5VCC - chain A; structure by X-ray diffraction, 1.70 A resolution.

Chain A:
Name: Cytochrome P450 3A4
Organism: Homo sapiens
Notes: EC 1.14.13.-, 1.14.13.157, 1.14.13.32, 1.14.14.1, 1.14.13.67, 1.14.13.97; engineered mutation(s): 3-22 fragment deletion; C-terminal 4-histidine tag
UniProt: P08684 (CP3A4_HUMAN); numbering as in UniProt (aligned over 23-503)
Sequence (487 residues; row label = number of the first residue in the row; note: 20 numbers in that range are skipped by the numbering (no residue carries them; nothing is unmodelled there)):
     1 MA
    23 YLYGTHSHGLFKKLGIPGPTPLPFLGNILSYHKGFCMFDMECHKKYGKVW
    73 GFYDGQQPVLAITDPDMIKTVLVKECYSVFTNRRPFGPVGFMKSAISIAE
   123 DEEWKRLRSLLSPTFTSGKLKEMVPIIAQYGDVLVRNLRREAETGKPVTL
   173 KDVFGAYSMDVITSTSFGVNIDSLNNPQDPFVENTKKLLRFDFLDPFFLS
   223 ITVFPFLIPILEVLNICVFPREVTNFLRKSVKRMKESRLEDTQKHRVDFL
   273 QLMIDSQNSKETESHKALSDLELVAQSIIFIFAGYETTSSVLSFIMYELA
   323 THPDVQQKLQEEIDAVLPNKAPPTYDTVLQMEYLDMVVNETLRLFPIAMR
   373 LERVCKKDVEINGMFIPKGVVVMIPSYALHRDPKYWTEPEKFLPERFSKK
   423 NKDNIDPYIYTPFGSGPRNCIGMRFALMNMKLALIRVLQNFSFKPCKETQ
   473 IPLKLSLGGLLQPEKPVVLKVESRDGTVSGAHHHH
Disordered / not traced: 1-2, 23-28, 264-268, 282-287, 497-507
Sequence notes: expression tag (504-507)
Ion coordination: heme Fe near Cys442 (its only coordinating residue here)
Residues lining bound ligands: heme (HEM): Arg105, Ile118, Ser119, Trp126, Arg130, Phe137, Phe302, Ala305, Gly306, Thr309, Thr310, Val313, Leu364, Ile369, Ala370, Leu373, Arg375, Pro434, Phe435, Gly436, Ser437, Arg440, Asn441, Cys442, Ile443, Gly444, Phe447, Ala448, Met452
From the paper describing this entry:
  - binding site for glycerol: Thr42, Ser119, Arg212
  - contacts within the chain: Phe60-Cys64, Phe189-Val191 (hydrophobic contact), Phe189-Phe203 (hydrophobic contact), Phe189-Ile303 (hydrophobic contact), Arg260-Asp270 (salt bridge)
  - conformationally variable residues (side-chain flip): Phe189
  - mutagenesis - C58A, C58A/C64M/C98A/C239T/C377A/C468S, C58S, C64M, C64T, C64V: unchanged expression
  - mutagenesis - C64L, C239T (1.6-fold), C377A, C377S, C468A, C468S: increased expression
  - mutagenesis - C64T, C64V, C98A, C98S, C98T, C98V, C239A, C239S, C239V: decreased expression
  - mutagenesis - C64A, C64S: abolished expression

Summary:
Ligands of chain A: heme. From the paper: a binding site for glycerol at Thr42, Ser119 and Arg212; C64T, C64V
and C98A, among others, reduce expression; 21 substitutions were tested in all.
Chain A is Cytochrome P450 3A4 (Homo sapiens); the structure, Crystal structure of human CYP3A4 bound to
glycerol, was determined by X-ray diffraction together with 5VC0, 5VCD, 5VCE and 5VCG from the same study.
